Entry 2HBJ (X-ray diffraction, 2.10 A resolution); this record covers chain A.

Chain A:
Protein: Exosome complex exonuclease RRP6
Source organism: Saccharomyces cerevisiae
Notes: EC 3.1.13.-; fragment: Rrp6p central fragment, residues 129-536
UniProt: Q12149 (RRP6_YEAST); numbering as in UniProt (aligned over 129-536)
Sequence (410 residues; each row starts with the number of its first residue):
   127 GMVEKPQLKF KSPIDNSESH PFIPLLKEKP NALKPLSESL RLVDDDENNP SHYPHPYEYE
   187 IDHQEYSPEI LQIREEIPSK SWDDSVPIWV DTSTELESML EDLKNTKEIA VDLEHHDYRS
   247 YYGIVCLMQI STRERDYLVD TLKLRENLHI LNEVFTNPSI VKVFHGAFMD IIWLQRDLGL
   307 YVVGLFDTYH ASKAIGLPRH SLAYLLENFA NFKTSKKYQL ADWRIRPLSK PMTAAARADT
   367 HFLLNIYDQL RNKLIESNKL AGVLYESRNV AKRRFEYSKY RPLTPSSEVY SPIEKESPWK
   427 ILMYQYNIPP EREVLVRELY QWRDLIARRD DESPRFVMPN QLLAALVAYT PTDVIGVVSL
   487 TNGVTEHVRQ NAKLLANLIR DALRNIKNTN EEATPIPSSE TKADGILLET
Unresolved in the structure: 517-536
Differences from the reference sequence: cloning artifact (127-128); engineered mutation A361 (Tyr in Q12149)
UniProt features mapped onto this chain:
  - binding site (Mn(2+)): D238, E240, D296, D365
  - binding site (Zn(2+)): D238, E240, D365
  - binding site (AMP): E240, H241, W299, K342, Q345
  - binding site (UMP): E240, H241, W299, K342, Q345
  - modified residue: S138 (Phosphoserine), T520 (Phosphothreonine)
Reported in the primary citation:
  - contacts within the chain: Q133-D457, N142-D457
  - mutagenesis - Q133A/N142A, D457A: unchanged growth
  - mutagenesis - Q133A/N142A, D457A: unchanged catalytic activity on 5' ETS rRNA
  - mutagenesis - Q133A/N142A, D457A: decreased catalytic activity on snR40
  - mutagenesis - D457A: unchanged catalytic activity on 5.8S rRNA
  - mutagenesis - Q133A/N142A: decreased catalytic activity on 5.8S rRNA
  - mutagenesis - Y361A: increased expression
  - specificity-determining residues: H241 (proposed by the authors, not directly observed)

In short:
Curated annotation (UniProt) lists 4 Mn2+-binding residues, 3 Zn2+-binding residues, 5 AMP-binding residues
and 5 UMP-binding residues. The paper reports that Q133A/N142A and D457A reduce catalytic activity on snR40;
the specificity determinant H241.
Chain A is Exosome complex exonuclease RRP6 (Saccharomyces cerevisiae); the structure, Structure of the yeast
nuclear exosome component, Rrp6p, reveals an interplay between the active site and ..., was determined by
X-ray diffraction together with 2HBK, 2HBL and 2HBM from the same study.
